Entry 7JTN (X-ray diffraction, 3.10 A resolution); this record covers chains A and B.

[Chain A]
Protein: Complement factor B
Organism: Homo sapiens
Notes: EC 3.4.21.47
UniProtKB: P00751 (CFAB_HUMAN); residues -24 to 739 here correspond to UniProt positions 1-764 (UniProt number = residue number + 25)
Chain sequence (764 residues; numbered -24 to 739; the number before each row is that of its first residue; numbers below 1 keep their minus sign (Met-24 is residue -24)):
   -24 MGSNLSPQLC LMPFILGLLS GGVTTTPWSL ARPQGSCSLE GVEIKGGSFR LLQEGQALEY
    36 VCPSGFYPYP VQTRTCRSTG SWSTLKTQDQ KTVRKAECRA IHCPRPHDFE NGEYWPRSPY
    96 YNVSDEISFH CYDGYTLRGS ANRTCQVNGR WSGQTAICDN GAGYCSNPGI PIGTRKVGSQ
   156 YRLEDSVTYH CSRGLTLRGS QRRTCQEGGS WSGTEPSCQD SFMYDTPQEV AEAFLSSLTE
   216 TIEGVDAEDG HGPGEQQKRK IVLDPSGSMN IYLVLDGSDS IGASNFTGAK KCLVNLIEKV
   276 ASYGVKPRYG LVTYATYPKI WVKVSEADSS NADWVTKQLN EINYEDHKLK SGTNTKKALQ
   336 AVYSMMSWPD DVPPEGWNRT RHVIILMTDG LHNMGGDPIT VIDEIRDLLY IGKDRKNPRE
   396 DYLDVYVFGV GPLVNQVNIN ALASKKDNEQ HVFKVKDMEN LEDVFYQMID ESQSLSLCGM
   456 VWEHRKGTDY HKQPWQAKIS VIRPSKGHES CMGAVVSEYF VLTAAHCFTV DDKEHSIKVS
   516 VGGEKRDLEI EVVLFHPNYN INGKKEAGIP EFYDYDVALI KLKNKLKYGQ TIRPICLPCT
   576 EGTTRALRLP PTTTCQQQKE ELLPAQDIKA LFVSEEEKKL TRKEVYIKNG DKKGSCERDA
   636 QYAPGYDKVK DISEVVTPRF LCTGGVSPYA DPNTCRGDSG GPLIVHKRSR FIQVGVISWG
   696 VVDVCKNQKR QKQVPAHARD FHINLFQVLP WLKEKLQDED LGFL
Disordered / not traced: -24 to 8, 63-65, 218-232, 321-326, 703-707
Swiss-Prot annotation at these positions:
  - active site (Charge relay system): His501, Asp551, Ser674
  - binding site (Mg(2+)): Ser253, Ser255, Thr328
  - binding site (Mn(2+)): Ser253, Ser255, Thr328
  - site: Arg234, Lys235 (Cleavage)
  - glycosylation: Asn97 (N-linked (GlcNAc...) asparagine), Asn117 (N-linked (GlcNAc...) asparagine), Asn260 (N-linked (GlcNAc...) asparagine), Lys266 (N-linked (Glc) (glycation) lysine), Asn353 (N-linked (GlcNAc...) asparagine)
Disulfide bonds: Cys12-Cys51, Cys37-Cys73, Cys78-Cys120, Cys140-Cys180, Cys166-Cys193, Cys453-Cys571, Cys486-Cys502, Cys574-Cys590, Cys631-Cys657, Cys670-Cys700

[Chain B]
Molecule: 30-nt DNA strand
Sequence (30 nucleotides; each row starts with the number of its first residue):
     1 GCXGAGAAXA GAAGXAGGAG XAXGCXXGCX
Modified residues: OMG (o2'-methylguanosine-5'-monophosphate) at position 1, OMC (o2'-methylycytidine-5'-monophosphate) at position 2, 85Y (2'-deoxy-5-{[(naphthalen-2-yl)methyl]carbamoyl}uridine 5'-(dihydrogen phosphate)) at position 3, OMG (o2'-methylguanosine-5'-monophosphate) at position 4, 85Y (2'-deoxy-5-{[(naphthalen-2-yl)methyl]carbamoyl}uridine 5'-(dihydrogen phosphate)) at position 9, 85Y (2'-deoxy-5-{[(naphthalen-2-yl)methyl]carbamoyl}uridine 5'-(dihydrogen phosphate)) at position 15, OMG (o2'-methylguanosine-5'-monophosphate) at position 17, OMG (o2'-methylguanosine-5'-monophosphate) at position 18, 85Y (2'-deoxy-5-{[(naphthalen-2-yl)methyl]carbamoyl}uridine 5'-(dihydrogen phosphate)) at position 21, 85Y (2'-deoxy-5-{[(naphthalen-2-yl)methyl]carbamoyl}uridine 5'-(dihydrogen phosphate)) at position 23, 85Y (2'-deoxy-5-{[(naphthalen-2-yl)methyl]carbamoyl}uridine 5'-(dihydrogen phosphate)) at position 26, 85Y (2'-deoxy-5-{[(naphthalen-2-yl)methyl]carbamoyl}uridine 5'-(dihydrogen phosphate)) at position 27, OMG (o2'-methylguanosine-5'-monophosphate) at position 28, OMC (o2'-methylycytidine-5'-monophosphate) at position 29, T3P (thymidine-3'-phosphate) at position 30

[How chain A and chain B interact]
Pairs across the interface (26):
  Val46(A) - DA22(B)  base contact
  Gln47(A) - DA22(B)  hydrogen bond to the base
  Thr48(A) - 85Y_21(B)  base contact
  Thr48(A) - DA22(B)  hydrogen bond to the base
  Thr48(A) - 85Y_23(B)  base contact
  Arg49(A) - 85Y_21(B)  base contact
  Thr50(A) - 85Y_21(B)  base contact
  Arg52(A) - DA10(B)  salt bridge to the phosphate
  Arg52(A) - DG11(B)  salt bridge to the phosphate
  Ser53(A) - DG11(B)  hydrogen bond to the phosphate
  Ser58(A) - 85Y_9(B)  phosphate contact
  Ser58(A) - DA10(B)  phosphate contact
  Thr59(A) - 85Y_9(B)  hydrogen bond to the phosphate
  Thr59(A) - DA10(B)  hydrogen bond to the phosphate
  Lys61(A) - 85Y_9(B)  salt bridge to the phosphate
  Thr62(A) - 85Y_9(B)  base contact
  Arg168(A) - 85Y_9(B)  base contact
  Arg168(A) - 85Y_23(B)  phosphate contact
  Arg168(A) - DG24(B)  salt bridge to the phosphate
  Gly169(A) - DA22(B)  phosphate contact
  Ser196(A) - DA22(B)  hydrogen bond to the base
  His367(A) - 85Y_21(B)  sugar contact
  Pro407(A) - 85Y_23(B)  base contact
  Leu408(A) - 85Y_21(B)  base contact
  Val409(A) - 85Y_21(B)  base contact
  Asn410(A) - 85Y_21(B)  base contact
Other interface residues (no listed pair), chain A (22 interface residues in all): Ala32, Trp57, Val412
Other interface residues (no listed pair), chain B (8 interface residues in all): DA8

[In short]
22 residues of chain A and 8 residues of chain B are in contact, with 6 hydrogen bonds and 4 salt bridges.
Among the polar pairs are Gln47(A)-DA22(B), Thr48(A)-DA22(B) and Ser196(A)-DA22(B).
Here chain A is Complement factor B (Homo sapiens) and chain B is a 30-nt DNA strand. Entry 7JTN (Human
Complement Factor B Inhibited by a Slow Off-Rate Modified Aptamer of 29 Bases) was determined by X-ray
diffraction, deposited together with 7JTQ.
